PDB entry 6W7M | electron microscopy, 3.80 A resolution | chains A and M of the 20 polymer chains in the assembly

[Chain A]
Molecule: 16S rRNA
From: Escherichia coli (strain K12)
Sequence (1542 nucleotides; row label = number of the first residue in the row):
     1 AAAUUGAAGA GUUUGAUCAU GGCUCAGAUU GAACGCUGGC GGCAGGCCUA ACACAUGCAA
    61 GUCGAACGGU AACAGGAAGA AGCUUGCUUC UUUGCUGACG AGUGGCGGAC GGGUGAGUAA
   121 UGUCUGGGAA ACUGCCUGAU GGAGGGGGAU AACUACUGGA AACGGUAGCU AAUACCGCAU
   181 AACGUCGCAA GACCAAAGAG GGGGACCUUC GGGCCUCUUG CCAUCGGAUG UGCCCAGAUG
   241 GGAUUAGCUA GUAGGUGGGG UAACGGCUCA CCUAGGCGAC GAUCCCUAGC UGGUCUGAGA
   301 GGAUGACCAG CCACACUGGA ACUGAGACAC GGUCCAGACU CCUACGGGAG GCAGCAGUGG
   361 GGAAUAUUGC ACAAUGGGCG CAAGCCUGAU GCAGCCAUGC CGCGUGUAUG AAGAAGGCCU
   421 UCGGGUUGUA AAGUACUUUC AGCGGGGAGG AAGGGAGUAA AGUUAAUACC UUUGCUCAUU
   481 GACGUUACCC GCAGAAGAAG CACCGGCUAA CUCCGUGCCA GCAGCCGCGG UAAUACGGAG
   541 GGUGCAAGCG UUAAUCGGAA UUACUGGGCG UAAAGCGCAC GCAGGCGGUU UGUUAAGUCA
   601 GAUGUGAAAU CCCCGGGCUC AACCUGGGAA CUGCAUCUGA UACUGGCAAG CUUGAGUCUC
   661 GUAGAGGGGG GUAGAAUUCC AGGUGUAGCG GUGAAAUGCG UAGAGAUCUG GAGGAAUACC
   721 GGUGGCGAAG GCGGCCCCCU GGACGAAGAC UGACGCUCAG GUGCGAAAGC GUGGGGAGCA
   781 AACAGGAUUA GAUACCCUGG UAGUCCACGC CGUAAACGAU GUCGACUUGG AGGUUGUGCC
   841 CUUGAGGCGU GGCUUCCGGA GCUAACGCGU UAAGUCGACC GCCUGGGGAG UACGGCCGCA
   901 AGGUUAAAAC UCAAAUGAAU UGACGGGGGC CCGCACAAGC GGUGGAGCAU GUGGUUUAAU
   961 UCGAUGCAAC GCGAAGAACC UUACCUGGUC UUGACAUCCA CGGAAGUUUU CAGAGAUGAG
  1021 AAUGUGCCUU CGGGAACCGU GAGACAGGUG CUGCAUGGCU GUCGUCAGCU CGUGUUGUGA
  1081 AAUGUUGGGU UAAGUCCCGC AACGAGCGCA ACCCUUAUCC UUUGUUGCCA GCGGUCCGGC
  1141 CGGGAACUCA AAGGAGACUG CCAGUGAUAA ACUGGAGGAA GGUGGGGAUG ACGUCAAGUC
  1201 AUCAUGGCCC UUACGACCAG GGCUACACAC GUGCUACAAU GGCGCAUACA AAGAGAAGCG
  1261 ACCUCGCGAG AGCAAGCGGA CCUCAUAAAG UGCGUCGUAG UCCGGAUUGG AGUCUGCAAC
  1321 UCGACUCCAU GAAGUCGGAA UCGCUAGUAA UCGUGGAUCA GAAUGCCACG GUGAAUACGU
  1381 UCCCGGGCCU UGUACACACC GCCCGUCACA CCAUGGGAGU GGGUUGCAAA AGAAGUAGGU
  1441 AGCUUAACCU UCGGGAGGGC GCUUACCACU UUGUGAUUCA UGACUGGGGU GAAGUCGUAA
  1501 CAAGGUAACC GUAGGGGAAC CUGCGGUUGG AUCACCUCCU UA
Not modelled in the structure: 1391-1407, 1494-1503, 1540-1542

[Chain M]
Name: 30S ribosomal protein S13
From: Escherichia coli (strain K12)
Reference sequence: P0A7S9 (RS13_ECOLI); residues 0-117 here correspond to UniProt positions 1-118 (UniProt number = residue number + 1)
Chain sequence (118 residues; each row starts with the number of its first residue; numbering starts at 0):
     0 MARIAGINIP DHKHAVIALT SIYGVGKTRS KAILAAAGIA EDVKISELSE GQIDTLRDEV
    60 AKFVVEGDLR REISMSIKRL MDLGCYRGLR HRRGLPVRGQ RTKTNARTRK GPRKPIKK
Not modelled in the structure: 0, 115-117

[How chain A and chain M interact]
Residue-residue contacts (56):
  G947(A) - Arg106(M)  salt bridge to the phosphate
  C948(A) - Asn104(M)  phosphate contact
  C948(A) - Ala105(M)  phosphate contact
  C948(A) - Arg106(M)  hydrogen bond to the phosphate
  C948(A) - Thr107(M)  phosphate contact
  A949(A) - Gln99(M)  phosphate contact
  A949(A) - Asn104(M)  hydrogen bond to the base
  U950(A) - Arg100(M)  salt bridge to the phosphate
  G951(A) - Arg100(M)  salt bridge to the phosphate
  A977(A) - Arg100(M)  base contact
  U1224(A) - Arg100(M)  salt bridge to the phosphate
  U1224(A) - Lys102(M)  salt bridge to the phosphate
  A1225(A) - Arg100(M)  phosphate contact
  A1225(A) - Thr101(M)  hydrogen bond to the phosphate
  A1225(A) - Lys102(M)  sugar contact
  C1226(A) - Leu94(M)  sugar contact
  C1226(A) - Thr101(M)  phosphate contact
  C1226(A) - Lys102(M)  base contact
  A1227(A) - Lys109(M)  phosphate contact
  A1227(A) - Lys113(M)  phosphate contact
  C1228(A) - Lys109(M)  salt bridge to the phosphate
  C1228(A) - Pro111(M)  phosphate contact
  C1228(A) - Lys113(M)  hydrogen bond to the phosphate
  C1228(A) - Pro114(M)  phosphate contact
  A1229(A) - Arg112(M)  salt bridge to the phosphate
  C1302(A) - Lys12(M)  salt bridge to the phosphate
  C1302(A) - Ile16(M)  sugar contact
  A1306(A) - Thr107(M)  base contact
  U1307(A) - Arg97(M)  phosphate contact
  U1307(A) - Gln99(M)  hydrogen bond to the phosphate
  U1308(A) - His90(M)  hydrogen bond to the phosphate
  U1308(A) - Pro95(M)  phosphate contact
  U1308(A) - Val96(M)  hydrogen bond to the phosphate
  U1308(A) - Arg97(M)  salt bridge to the phosphate
  U1308(A) - Gln99(M)  phosphate contact
  U1308(A) - Arg108(M)  sugar contact
  G1309(A) - His90(M)  salt bridge to the phosphate
  G1309(A) - Val96(M)  phosphate contact
  G1309(A) - Arg97(M)  base contact
  G1310(A) - Leu79(M)  phosphate contact
  U1321(A) - Tyr85(M)  phosphate contact
  G1323(A) - Gly98(M)  phosphate contact
  C1328(A) - Thr27(M)  hydrogen bond to the phosphate
  C1328(A) - Arg28(M)  phosphate contact
  A1329(A) - Gly23(M)  sugar contact
  A1329(A) - Val24(M)  phosphate contact
  A1329(A) - Gly25(M)  sugar contact
  A1329(A) - Lys26(M)  hydrogen bond to the phosphate
  A1329(A) - Thr27(M)  hydrogen bond to the phosphate
  A1329(A) - Arg28(M)  hydrogen bond to the phosphate
  U1330(A) - Thr19(M)  phosphate contact
  U1330(A) - Ile21(M)  phosphate contact
  U1330(A) - Val24(M)  phosphate contact
  U1330(A) - Gly25(M)  phosphate contact
  U1330(A) - Arg69(M)  sugar contact
  A1332(A) - Thr107(M)  hydrogen bond to the base
Other interface residues (no listed pair), chain A (29 interface residues in all): U1295, C1296, C1320, C1322, C1327
Other interface residues (no listed pair), chain M (41 interface residues in all): His13, Tyr22, Ser29, Lys43, Ile72, Ile76, Arg86, Thr103

[Summary]
29 residues of chain A face 41 of chain M across their interface, with 12 hydrogen bonds and 10 salt bridges.
Polar pairs include A949(A)-Asn104(M), A1332(A)-Thr107(M) and C948(A)-Arg106(M).
Chain A is 16S rRNA and chain M is 30S ribosomal protein S13, both from Escherichia coli (strain K12); the
structure, 30S-Inactive-high-Mg2+ + carbon layer, was determined by electron microscopy, deposited together
with 6W6K, 6W77, 6W7N and 6W7W.
